7V7Z - chains C and F of the 6 polymer chains in the assembly; structure by electron microscopy, 3.10 A resolution.

== Chain C ==
Molecule: Spike glycoprotein
From: Severe acute respiratory syndrome coronavirus 2
UniProtKB: P0DTC2 (SPIKE_SARS2); aligned to UniProt positions 1-1205 over residues 1-1205 (the alignment contains insertions or deletions, so no single offset holds)
Sequence (1280 residues; numbered 1 to 1280; the number before each row is that of its first residue):
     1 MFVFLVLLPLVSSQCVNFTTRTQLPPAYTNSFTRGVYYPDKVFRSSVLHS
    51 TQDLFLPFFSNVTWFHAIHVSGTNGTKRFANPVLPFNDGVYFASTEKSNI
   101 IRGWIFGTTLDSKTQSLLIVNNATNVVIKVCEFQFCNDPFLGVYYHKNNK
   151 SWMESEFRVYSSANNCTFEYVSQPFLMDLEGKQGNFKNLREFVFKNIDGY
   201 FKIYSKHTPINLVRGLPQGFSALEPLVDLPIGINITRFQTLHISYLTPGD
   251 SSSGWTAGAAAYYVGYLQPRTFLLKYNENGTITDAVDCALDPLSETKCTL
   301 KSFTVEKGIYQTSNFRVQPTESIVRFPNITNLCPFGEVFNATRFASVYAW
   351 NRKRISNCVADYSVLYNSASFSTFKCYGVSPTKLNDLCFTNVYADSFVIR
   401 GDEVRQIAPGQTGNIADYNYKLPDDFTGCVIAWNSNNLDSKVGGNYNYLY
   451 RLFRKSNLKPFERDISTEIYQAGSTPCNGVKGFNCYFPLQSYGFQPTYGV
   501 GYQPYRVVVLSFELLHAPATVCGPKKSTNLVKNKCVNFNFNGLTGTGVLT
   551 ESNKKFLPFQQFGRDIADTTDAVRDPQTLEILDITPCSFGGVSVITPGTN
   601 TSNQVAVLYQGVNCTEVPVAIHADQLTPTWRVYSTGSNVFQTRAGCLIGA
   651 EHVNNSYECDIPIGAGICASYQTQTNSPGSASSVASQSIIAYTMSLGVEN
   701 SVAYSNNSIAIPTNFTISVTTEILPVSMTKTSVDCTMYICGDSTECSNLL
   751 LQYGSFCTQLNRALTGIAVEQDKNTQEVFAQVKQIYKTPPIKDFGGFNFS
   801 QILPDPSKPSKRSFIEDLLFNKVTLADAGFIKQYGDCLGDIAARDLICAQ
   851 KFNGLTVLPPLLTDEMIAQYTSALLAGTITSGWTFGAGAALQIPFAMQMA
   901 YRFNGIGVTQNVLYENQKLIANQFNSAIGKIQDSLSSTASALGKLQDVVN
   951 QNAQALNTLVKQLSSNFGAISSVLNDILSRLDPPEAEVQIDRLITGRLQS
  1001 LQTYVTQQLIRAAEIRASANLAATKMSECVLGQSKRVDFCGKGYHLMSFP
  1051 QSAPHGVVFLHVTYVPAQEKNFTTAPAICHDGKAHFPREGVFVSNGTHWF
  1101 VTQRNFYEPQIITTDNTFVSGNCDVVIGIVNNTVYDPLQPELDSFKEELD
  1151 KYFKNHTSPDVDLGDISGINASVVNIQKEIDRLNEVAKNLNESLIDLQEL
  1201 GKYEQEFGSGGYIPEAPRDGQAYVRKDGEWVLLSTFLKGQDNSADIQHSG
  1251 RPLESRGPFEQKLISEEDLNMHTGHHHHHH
Disordered / not traced: 1-13, 67-79, 146-152, 173-186, 245-253, 619-631, 673-687, 825-851, 1144-1280
Construct notes: variant F18 (Leu in P0DTC2), A80 (Asp in P0DTC2), G215 (Asp in P0DTC2), N414 (Lys417 in P0DTC2), K481 (Glu484 in P0DTC2), Y498 (Asn501 in P0DTC2), G611 (Asp614 in P0DTC2), V698 (Ala701 in P0DTC2); engineered mutation I243 (Arg246 in P0DTC2), G679 (Arg682 in P0DTC2), S680 (Arg683 in P0DTC2), S682 (Arg685 in P0DTC2), P983 (Lys986 in P0DTC2), P984 (Val987 in P0DTC2); expression tag (1206-1280)
Disulfides: C15-C136, C131-C166, C288-C298, C333-C358, C376-C429, C388-C522, C477-C485, C535-C587, C659-C668, C735-C757, C740-C746, C1029-C1040, C1079-C1123
Glycans and other covalent adducts: N-acetylglucosamine (NAG) linked to N61, N122, N165, N234, N279, N328, N340, N600, N613, N654, N706, N714, N798, N1071, N1095, N1131
Swiss-Prot annotation at these positions:
  - glycosylation (N-linked (GlcNAc...) asparagine): N17 (complex), N61 (hybrid), N74 (complex), N122 (hybrid), N149 (complex), N165 (complex), N234 (high mannose), N331 (complex), N603 (hybrid)

== Chain F ==
Molecule: Angiotensin-converting enzyme 2, Green fluorescent protein
From: Homo sapiens
Notes: EC 3.4.17.23, 3.4.17.-
UniProtKB: Q9BYF1 (ACE2_HUMAN); residues 1-615 carry their UniProt numbers (615 of 861 residues fall inside the UniProt entry; the rest is not from it)
Sequence (861 residues; each row starts with the number of its first residue):
     1 MSSSSWLLLSLVAVTAAQSTIEEQAKTFLDKFNHEAEDLFYQSSLASWNY
    51 NTNITEENVQNMNNAGDKWSAFLKEQSTLAQMYPLQEIQNLTVKLQLQAL
   101 QQNGSSVLSEDKSKRLNTILNTMSTIYSTGKVCNPDNPQECLLLEPGLNE
   151 IMANSLDYNERLWAWESWRSEVGKQLRPLYEEYVVLKNEMARANHYEDYG
   201 DYWRGDYEVNGVDGYDYSRGQLIEDVEHTFEEIKPLYEHLHAYVRAKLMN
   251 AYPSYISPIGCLPAHLLGDMWGRFWTNLYSLTVPFGQKPNIDVTDAMVDQ
   301 AWDAQRIFKEAEKFFVSVGLPNMTQGFWENSMLTDPGNVQKAVCHPTAWD
   351 LGKGDFRILMCTKVTMDDFLTAHHEMGHIQYDMAYAAQPFLLRNGANEGF
   401 HEAVGEIMSLSAATPKHLKSIGLLSPDFQEDNETEINFLLKQALTIVGTL
   451 PFTYMLEKWRWMVFKGEIPKDQWMKKWWEMKREIVGVVEPVPHDETYCDP
   501 ASLFHVSNDYSFIRYYTRTLYQFQFQEALCQAAKHEGPLHKCDISNSTEA
   551 GQKLFNMLRLGKSEPWTLALENVVGAKNMNVRPLLNYFEPLFTWLKDQNK
   601 NSFVGWSTDWSPYADGSGGSGSGGSKGEELFTGVVPILVELDGDVNGHKF
   651 SVRGEGEGDATNGKLTLKFICTTGKLPVPWPTLVTTLTYGVQCFSRYPDH
   701 MKRHDFFKSAMPEGYVQERTISFKDDGTYKTRAEVKFEGDTLVNRIELKG
   751 IDFKEDGNILGHKLEYNFNSHNVYITADKQKNGIKANFKIRHNVEDGSVQ
   801 LADHYQQNTPIGDGPVLLPDNHYLSTQSVLSKDPNEKRDHMVLLEFVTAA
   851 GITHGMDELYK
Disordered / not traced: 1-18, 615-861
Disulfides: C133-C141, C344-C361, C530-C542
Swiss-Prot annotation at these positions:
  - region (Interaction with SARS-CoV spike glycoprotein): D30 to Y41, M82 to P84, K353 to R357
  - active site: E375 (Proton acceptor), H505 (Proton donor)
  - binding site (chloride): R169, W477, K481
  - binding site (substrate): R273, H345, P346, Y515
  - binding site (Zn(2+)): H374, H378, E402
  - glycosylation (N-linked (GlcNAc...) asparagine): N53, N90, N103, N322, N432, N546

== Chain C / chain F interface ==
Residue-residue contacts (32; chain C residue first):
  Y446(C) - D38(F)  hydrogen bond
  Y450(C) - H34(F)
  F453(C) - T27(F)
  F453(C) - D30(F)
  G482(C) - L79(F)
  F483(C) - Q24(F)
  F483(C) - M82(F)  hydrophobic
  F483(C) - Y83(F)  hydrophobic
  N484(C) - Q24(F)  hydrogen bond
  N484(C) - T27(F)
  N484(C) - Y83(F)  hydrogen bond
  Y486(C) - T27(F)
  Y486(C) - F28(F)
  Y486(C) - Y83(F)
  Q490(C) - K31(F)
  Q490(C) - H34(F)  hydrogen bond
  S491(C) - H34(F)  hydrogen bond (backbone-side chain)
  Q495(C) - Y41(F)
  Q495(C) - Q42(F)
  Q495(C) - L45(F)
  T497(C) - Y41(F)  hydrogen bond
  T497(C) - L45(F)
  T497(C) - D355(F)
  T497(C) - R357(F)
  Y498(C) - D38(F)
  Y498(C) - Y41(F)  hydrophobic
  Y498(C) - K353(F)
  G499(C) - K353(F)  hydrogen bond (backbone-backbone)
  G499(C) - G354(F)
  V500(C) - T324(F)
  Y502(C) - E37(F)
  Y502(C) - K353(F)
Interface residues without a listed pair, chain C (18 interface residues in all): A472, G473, G493

== Overview ==
The interface between chain C and chain F involves 18 residues on one side and 19 on the other, with 7
hydrogen bonds. Polar pairs include Y446(C)-D38(F), N484(C)-Q24(F) and N484(C)-Y83(F). N-acetylglucosamine is
covalently linked to N61(C), N122(C), N165(C), N234(C), N279(C) and N328(C) and 10 more.
Here chain C is Spike glycoprotein (Severe acute respiratory syndrome coronavirus 2) and chain F is
Angiotensin-converting enzyme 2, Green fluorescent protein (Homo sapiens). Entry 7V7Z (Cryo-EM structure of
SARS-CoV-2 S-Beta variant (B.1.351) in complex with Angiotensin-converting enzyme 2 (ACE2) ectodomain, three
...) was determined by electron microscopy.
